Entry 6RD8 (electron microscopy, 3.08 A resolution); this record covers chains 1 and M of the 18 polymer chains in the assembly.

== Chain 1 ==
Name: ATP synthase associated protein ASA1
From: Polytomella sp. Pringsheim 198.80
UniProt: Q85JD5 (Q85JD5_9CHLO); numbering as in UniProt (aligned over 1-618)
Amino-acid sequence (618 residues; each row starts with the number of its first residue):
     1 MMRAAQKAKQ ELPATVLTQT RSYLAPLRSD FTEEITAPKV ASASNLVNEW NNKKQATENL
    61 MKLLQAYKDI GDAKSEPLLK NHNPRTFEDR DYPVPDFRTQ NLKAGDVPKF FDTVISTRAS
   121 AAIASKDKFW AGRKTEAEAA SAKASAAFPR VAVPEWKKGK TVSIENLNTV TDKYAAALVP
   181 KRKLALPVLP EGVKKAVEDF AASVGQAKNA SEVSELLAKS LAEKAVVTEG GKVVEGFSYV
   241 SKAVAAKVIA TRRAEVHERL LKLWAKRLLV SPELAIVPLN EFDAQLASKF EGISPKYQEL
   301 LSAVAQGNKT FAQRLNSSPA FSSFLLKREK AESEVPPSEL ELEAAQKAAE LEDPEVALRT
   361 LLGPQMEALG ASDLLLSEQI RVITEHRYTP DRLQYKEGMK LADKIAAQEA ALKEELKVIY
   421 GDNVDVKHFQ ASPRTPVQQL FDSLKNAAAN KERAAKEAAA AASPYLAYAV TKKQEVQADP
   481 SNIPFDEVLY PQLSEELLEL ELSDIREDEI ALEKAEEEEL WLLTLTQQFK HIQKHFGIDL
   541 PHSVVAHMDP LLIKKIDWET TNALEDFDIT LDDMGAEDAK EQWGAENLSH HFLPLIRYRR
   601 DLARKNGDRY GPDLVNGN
Disordered / not traced: 1-22, 618

== Chain M ==
Name: Mitochondrial ATP synthase subunit 6
From: Polytomella sp. Pringsheim 198.80
UniProt: H8PGG3 (H8PGG3_9CHLO); residue numbers follow UniProt; this construct covers 1-327
Amino-acid sequence (327 residues; numbered 1 to 327; the number before each row is that of its first residue):
     1 MSVLSSVSMG SRIGSSLLGR SSAYLAQCGF STRSNLNGSI DTSSSVFQAL SSDNENKPAA
    61 SPLNVKLPGM SCSSILLPKT SRIAVPFGNQ TMAMSSVRDV KTGSLPTNFL TGVYRFWRSQ
   121 NPAEKPHDPV NDRLLPAVVD ASDKRASIGT WATTFFCTII SCNLLGLMPF NEAPTSGLGF
   181 ATGLGVSVWA TATILGLSKT GFKFPGHFIP GGTPWPMAFI FVPLETISYT FRAVSLGVRL
   241 WVNMLAGHTL LHILTGMALA LPFSLGFFSM VPATFGVCCL LSALVGLEYL VAVLQSGVFS
   301 ILSTVYVGEF NHDKFIGPAA KIVKKIH
Disordered / not traced: 1-94, 206-218, 325-327
Metal / ion sites: Zn2+: H248, H252
From the paper describing this entry:
  - Zn2+ coordination: H248, H252
  - catalytic residues: H248, E288 (proposed by the authors, not directly observed)

== Chain 1 / chain M interface ==
Residue-residue contacts (36; chain 1 residue first):
  F536(1) with T102(M), hydrogen bond (backbone-side chain)
  G537(1) with T102(M); G103(M)
  I538(1) with K101(M), hydrogen bond (backbone-side chain); T102(M)
  D539(1) with K101(M)
  L540(1) with V100(M); K101(M); T102(M), hydrogen bond (backbone-side chain)
  P541(1) with D99(M); V100(M)
  H542(1) with D99(M), hydrogen bond (backbone-side chain); V100(M), hydrogen bond (backbone-backbone); T102(M)
  S543(1) with D99(M), hydrogen bond
  A563(1) with S142(M)
  L564(1) with S142(M)
  E565(1) with Y114(M), hydrogen bond; T150(M)
  D566(1) with R118(M), salt bridge
  F567(1) with L135(M), hydrophobic; V138(M), hydrophobic
  I569(1) with R115(M); R118(M)
  T570(1) with R118(M), hydrogen bond
  D573(1) with R118(M), salt bridge; P122(M); A123(M), hydrogen bond (side chain-backbone)
  M574(1) with E124(M); K125(M); P126(M); V138(M), hydrophobic
  A576(1) with V130(M), hydrophobic
  A579(1) with V130(M)
  Q582(1) with D132(M), hydrogen bond; L135(M)
Interface residues without a listed pair, chain 1 (26 interface residues in all): P319, A320, H535, D568, L571, G575
Interface residues without a listed pair, chain M (21 interface residues in all): V139, R145

== Summary ==
26 residues of chain 1 face 21 of chain M across their interface; the contacts include 10 hydrogen bonds and 2
salt bridges. Among the polar pairs are D566(1)-R118(M), D573(1)-R118(M) and F536(1)-T102(M). H248(M) and
H252(M) form the Zn2+ site. From the paper: catalytic residues H248(M) and E288(M); Zn2+ coordination by
H248(M) and H252(M).
Here chain 1 is ATP synthase associated protein ASA1 and chain M is Mitochondrial ATP synthase subunit 6, both
from Polytomella sp. Pringsheim 198.80. Entry 6RD8 (CryoEM structure of Polytomella F-ATP synthase, c-ring
position 2, focussed refinement of Fo and peripheral stalk) was determined by electron microscopy (same
publication as 6RD4, 6RD5, 6RD6, 6RD7, 6RD9, 6RDA and 46 further entries).
